PDB entry 2QQQ | X-ray diffraction, 1.98 A resolution | chains A and B

== Chain A (and B) ==
Name: Novel immune-type receptor 11
Source organism: Ictalurus punctatus
Notes: fragment: Extracellular domain; chain B of this document is another copy of the same molecule, construct and numbering; everything in this record applies to it too
UniProt: Q8UWK4 (Q8UWK4_ICTPU); residues 2-111 here correspond to UniProt positions 22-131 (UniProt number = residue number + 20)
Amino-acid sequence (111 residues; each row starts with the number of its first residue):
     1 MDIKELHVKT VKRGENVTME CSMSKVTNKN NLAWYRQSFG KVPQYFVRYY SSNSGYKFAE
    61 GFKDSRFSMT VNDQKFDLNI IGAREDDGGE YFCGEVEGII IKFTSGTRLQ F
Not modelled in the structure: 1-2
Construct notes: initiating methionine (1)
Disulfides: Cys21-Cys93
Reported in the primary citation:
  - self-association interface (contacts with another copy of this molecule): Phe103

== Interface between chain A and chain B ==
Pairs across the interface - 45 pairs, chain A then chain B:
  Ile3(A) - Lys41(B)  hydrogen bond (backbone-side chain)
  Ile3(A) - Val42(B)
  Ile3(A) - Gln44(B)
  Lys4(A) - Lys41(B)
  Lys4(A) - Val42(B)  hydrogen bond (backbone-backbone)
  Glu5(A) - Gly40(B)
  Glu5(A) - Lys41(B)
  Leu6(A) - Gln37(B)
  Leu6(A) - Gly40(B)  hydrogen bond (backbone-backbone)
  Leu6(A) - Lys41(B)
  Leu6(A) - Val42(B)
  Asn30(A) - Ile99(B)
  Asn31(A) - Ile99(B)
  Tyr35(A) - Ile99(B)
  Tyr35(A) - Ile100(B)
  Tyr35(A) - Ile101(B)  hydrogen bond (side chain-backbone)
  Gln37(A) - Leu6(B)
  Gln37(A) - Gln37(B)
  Gln37(A) - Glu90(B)  hydrogen bond
  Gln37(A) - Phe92(B)
  Gly40(A) - Glu5(B)
  Gly40(A) - Leu6(B)  hydrogen bond (backbone-backbone)
  Lys41(A) - Lys4(B)
  Lys41(A) - Leu6(B)
  Val42(A) - Lys4(B)  hydrogen bond (backbone-backbone)
  Val42(A) - Leu6(B)
  Val42(A) - Phe103(B)
  Val42(A) - Ser105(B)
  Val42(A) - Gly106(B)
  Pro43(A) - Phe92(B)
  Pro43(A) - Phe103(B)
  Gln44(A) - Ile3(B)
  Tyr45(A) - Ile100(B)  hydrophobic
  Glu90(A) - Gln37(B)  hydrogen bond
  Phe92(A) - Gln37(B)
  Phe92(A) - Pro43(B)
  Val96(A) - Ile99(B)
  Ile99(A) - Asn31(B)
  Ile99(A) - Val96(B)
  Ile100(A) - Tyr35(B)
  Ile100(A) - Tyr45(B)  hydrophobic
  Ile100(A) - Arg48(B)
  Ile101(A) - Tyr35(B)  hydrogen bond (backbone-side chain)
  Phe103(A) - Val42(B)  hydrophobic
  Phe103(A) - Pro43(B)
Other interface residues (no listed pair), chain A (26 interface residues in all): Phe39, Arg48, Ser105, Gly106, Arg108
Other interface residues (no listed pair), chain B (24 interface residues in all): Arg108

== Overview ==
26 residues of chain A and 24 residues of chain B are in contact, with 9 hydrogen bonds. Polar pairs include
Ile3(A)-Lys41(B), Tyr35(A)-Ile101(B) and Gln37(A)-Glu90(B). The paper reports a self-association interface
involving Phe103(A).
Both chains are Novel immune-type receptor 11 (Ictalurus punctatus). Entry 2QQQ (Crystal Structure of Novel
Immune-Type Receptor 11 Extracellular Fragment from Ictalurus punctatus) was determined by X-ray diffraction,
deposited together with 2QTE, 2QHL, 3B5T, 3BDB and 2QJD.
